Entry 2I4O (X-ray diffraction, 2.40 A resolution); this record covers chains A and B.

== Chain A (and B) ==
Name: Proline-tRNA ligase
From: Rhodopseudomonas palustris
Notes: EC 6.1.1.15; chain B of this document is another copy of the same molecule, construct and numbering; everything in this record applies to it too
UniProt: Q6N5P6 (SYP_RHOPA); residue numbers follow UniProt; this construct covers 1-438
Sequence (458 residues; numbered -19 to 438; the number before each row is that of its first residue; numbers below 1 keep their minus sign (Met-19 is residue -19)):
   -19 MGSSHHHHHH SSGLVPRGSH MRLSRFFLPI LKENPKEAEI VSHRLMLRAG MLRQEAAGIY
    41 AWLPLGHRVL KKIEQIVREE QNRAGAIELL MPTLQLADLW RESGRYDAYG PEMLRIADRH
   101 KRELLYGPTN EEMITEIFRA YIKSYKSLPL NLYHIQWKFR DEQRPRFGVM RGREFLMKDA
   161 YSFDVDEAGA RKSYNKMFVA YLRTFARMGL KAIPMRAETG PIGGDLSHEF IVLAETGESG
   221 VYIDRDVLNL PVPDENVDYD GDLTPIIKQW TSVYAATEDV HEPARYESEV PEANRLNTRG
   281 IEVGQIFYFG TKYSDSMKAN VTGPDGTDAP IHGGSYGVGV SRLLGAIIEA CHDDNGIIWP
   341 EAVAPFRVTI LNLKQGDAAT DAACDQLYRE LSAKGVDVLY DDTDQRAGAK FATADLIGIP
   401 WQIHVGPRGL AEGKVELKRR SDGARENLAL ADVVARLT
Disordered / not traced: -19 to -3
Construct notes: expression tag (-19 to 0)
Ion coordination: Mg2+ site 1: Glu282, Gln285 (together with ATP); Mg2+ site 2: Glu282 (together with ATP)
Small-molecule neighbours: ATP (adenosine-5'-triphosphate): Arg140, Glu142, Val149, Met150, Arg151, Gly152, Phe155, Met157, Glu282, Val283, Gly284, Gln285, Gly317, Val318, Gly319, Arg322

== Chain A / chain B interface ==
Pairs across the interface - 92 pairs, chain A then chain B:
  Arg5(A) - Ile67(B)
  Arg5(A) - Asp240(B)  salt bridge
  Phe6(A) - Ile67(B)
  Phe7(A) - Tyr121(B)  hydrophobic
  Phe7(A) - Ile122(B)  hydrophobic
  Phe7(A) - Leu132(B)  hydrophobic
  Pro9(A) - Tyr121(B)  hydrophobic
  Arg33(A) - Glu116(B)  salt bridge
  Arg33(A) - Ile117(B)
  Arg33(A) - Ala120(B)
  Arg33(A) - Tyr121(B)  hydrogen bond
  Glu35(A) - Leu76(B)
  Glu35(A) - Met113(B)
  Glu35(A) - Glu116(B)
  Glu35(A) - Ile117(B)
  Ile39(A) - Pro72(B)  hydrophobic
  Ile39(A) - Leu74(B)
  Tyr40(A) - Pro72(B)
  Ala41(A) - Leu70(B)
  Ala41(A) - Pro72(B)
  Ala41(A) - Ile117(B)  hydrophobic
  Trp42(A) - Leu69(B)
  Trp42(A) - Leu70(B)  hydrogen bond (backbone-backbone)
  Pro44(A) - Ile67(B)  hydrophobic
  Pro44(A) - Glu68(B)
  His47(A) - Glu68(B)  salt bridge
  His47(A) - Leu69(B)
  His47(A) - Leu70(B)
  Ile67(A) - Arg5(B)
  Ile67(A) - Phe6(B)  hydrophobic
  Ile67(A) - Pro44(B)  hydrophobic
  Glu68(A) - Pro44(B)
  Glu68(A) - His47(B)  salt bridge
  Leu69(A) - Trp42(B)
  Leu69(A) - Pro44(B)
  Leu70(A) - Ala41(B)
  Leu70(A) - Trp42(B)  hydrogen bond (backbone-backbone)
  Leu70(A) - His47(B)
  Leu70(A) - Trp137(B)  hydrophobic
  Pro72(A) - Ile39(B)  hydrophobic
  Pro72(A) - Tyr40(B)
  Pro72(A) - Ala41(B)
  Pro72(A) - Glu154(B)
  Thr73(A) - Tyr106(B)  hydrogen bond
  Thr73(A) - Glu154(B)  hydrogen bond
  Leu74(A) - Ile39(B)
  Leu74(A) - Leu94(B)  hydrophobic
  Leu74(A) - Tyr106(B)  hydrophobic
  Leu74(A) - Phe139(B)  hydrophobic
  Leu74(A) - Glu154(B)  hydrogen bond (backbone-side chain)
  Leu76(A) - Glu35(B)
  Pro91(A) - Arg99(B)
  Leu94(A) - Leu74(B)  hydrophobic
  Leu94(A) - Ile96(B)  hydrophobic
  Leu94(A) - Ala97(B)
  Ile96(A) - Leu94(B)  hydrophobic
  Ile96(A) - Ile96(B)  hydrophobic
  Ala97(A) - Leu94(B)
  Asp98(A) - Leu94(B)
  Asp98(A) - Asp141(B)
  Asp98(A) - Arg153(B)  salt bridge
  Arg99(A) - Pro91(B)
  Arg99(A) - Asp141(B)  hydrogen bond (side chain-backbone)
  Arg99(A) - Gln143(B)
  His100(A) - Gln143(B)  hydrogen bond (side chain-backbone)
  Tyr106(A) - Thr73(B)  hydrogen bond
  Tyr106(A) - Leu74(B)  hydrophobic
  Tyr106(A) - Tyr106(B)  hydrophobic
  Met113(A) - Glu35(B)
  Glu116(A) - Arg33(B)  salt bridge
  Glu116(A) - Glu35(B)
  Ile117(A) - Phe7(B)  hydrophobic
  Ile117(A) - Arg33(B)
  Ile117(A) - Glu35(B)
  Ile117(A) - Ala41(B)  hydrophobic
  Ile117(A) - Leu43(B)  hydrophobic
  Ala120(A) - Arg33(B)
  Tyr121(A) - Phe7(B)  hydrophobic
  Tyr121(A) - Pro9(B)  hydrophobic
  Tyr121(A) - Arg33(B)  hydrogen bond
  Leu132(A) - Phe7(B)  hydrophobic
  Trp137(A) - Leu70(B)  hydrophobic
  Phe139(A) - Leu74(B)  hydrophobic
  Asp141(A) - Asp98(B)
  Asp141(A) - Arg99(B)  hydrogen bond (backbone-side chain)
  Gln143(A) - Arg99(B)
  Gln143(A) - His100(B)
  Arg153(A) - Asp98(B)  salt bridge
  Glu154(A) - Pro72(B)
  Glu154(A) - Thr73(B)  hydrogen bond
  Glu154(A) - Leu74(B)  hydrogen bond (side chain-backbone)
  Asp240(A) - Arg5(B)  salt bridge
Also at the interface, not in a pair above, chain A (54 interface residues in all): Leu32, Ala36, Leu43, Lys51, Arg58, Met71, Glu92, Arg95, Leu104, Ile122, Leu130, Gln136, Glu142
Also at the interface, not in a pair above, chain B (56 interface residues in all): Leu11, Leu32, Ala36, Lys51, Arg58, Met71, Leu79, Glu92, Arg95, Leu104, Leu130, Gln136, Glu142

== Summary ==
54 residues of chain A and 56 residues of chain B are in contact; the contacts include 13 hydrogen bonds and 8
salt bridges. Polar pairs include Arg5(A)-Asp240(B), Arg33(A)-Glu116(B) and His47(A)-Glu68(B). Chain A binds
ATP. Glu282(A) and Gln285(A) form the Mg2+ site 1.
Both chains are Proline-tRNA ligase (Rhodopseudomonas palustris). Entry 2I4O (Rhodopseudomonas palustris
prolyl-tRNA synthetase in complex with ATP) was determined by X-ray diffraction (same publication as 2I4L,
2I4M, 2I4N, 2J3L and 2J3M).
